PDB entry 6SVA | X-ray diffraction, 1.92 A resolution | chains A and B

# Chain A
Name: Hemoglobin subunit alpha
Source organism: Equus caballus
UniProt: P01958 (HBA_HORSE); residues 1-140 here correspond to UniProt positions 2-141 (UniProt number = residue number + 1)
Sequence (140 residues; row label = number of the first residue in the row):
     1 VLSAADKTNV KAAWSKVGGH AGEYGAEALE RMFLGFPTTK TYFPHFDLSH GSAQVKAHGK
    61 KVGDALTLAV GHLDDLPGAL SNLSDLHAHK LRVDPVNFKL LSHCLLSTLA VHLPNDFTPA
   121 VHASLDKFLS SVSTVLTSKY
Disordered / not traced: 1
Ion coordination: heme Fe near His-87 (its only coordinating residue here)
Small-molecule neighbours: heme (HEM): Met-32, Thr-39, Tyr-42, Phe-43, His-45, Phe-46, His-58, Lys-61, Val-62, Ala-65, Leu-66, Leu-83, Leu-86, His-87, Leu-91, Val-93, Asn-97, Phe-98, Leu-101, Val-132, Leu-136
Swiss-Prot annotation at these positions:
  - binding site (O2): His-58
  - binding site (heme b): His-87
  - modified residue: Ser-3 (Phosphoserine), Lys-7 (N6-succinyllysine), Thr-8 (Phosphothreonine), Lys-11 (N6-succinyllysine), Lys-16 (N6-acetyllysine), Tyr-24 (Phosphotyrosine), Lys-40 (N6-succinyllysine), Ser-49 (Phosphoserine), Ser-102 (Phosphoserine), Thr-108 (Phosphothreonine), Ser-124 (Phosphoserine), Ser-131 (Phosphoserine), Thr-134 (Phosphothreonine), Thr-137 (Phosphothreonine), Ser-138 (Phosphoserine)

# Chain B
Name: Hemoglobin subunit beta
Source organism: Equus caballus
UniProt: P02062 (HBB_HORSE); residue numbers follow UniProt; this construct covers 1-146
Sequence (146 residues; numbered 1 to 146; the number before each row is that of its first residue):
     1 VQLSGEEKAA VLALWDKVNE EEVGGEALGR LLVVYPWTQR FFDSFGDLSN PGAVMGNPKV
    61 KAHGKKVLHS FGEGVHHLDN LKGTFAALSE LHCDKLHVDP ENFRLLGNVL VVVLARHFGK
   121 DFTPELQASY QKVVAGVANA LAHKYH
Ion coordination: heme Fe near His-92 (its only coordinating residue here)
Small-molecule neighbours: heme (HEM): Leu-31, Thr-38, Phe-41, Phe-42, Phe-45, His-63, Lys-66, Val-67, Ser-70, Phe-71, Phe-85, Leu-88, Leu-91, His-92, Leu-96, Val-98, Asn-102, Phe-103, Leu-106, Leu-141
Swiss-Prot annotation at these positions:
  - binding site (heme b): His-63, His-92
  - modified residue: Val-1 (N-acetylvaline), Ser-44 (Phosphoserine), Lys-59 (N6-acetyllysine), Lys-82 (N6-acetyllysine), Cys-93 (S-nitrosocysteine), Lys-144 (N6-acetyllysine)

# Chain A / chain B interface
Pairs across the interface (33; chain A residue first):
  Arg-31(A) / Phe-122(B)  hydrogen bond (side chain-backbone)
  Arg-31(A) / Thr-123(B)
  Arg-31(A) / Pro-124(B)
  Arg-31(A) / Gln-127(B)  hydrogen bond
  Leu-34(A) / Pro-124(B)  hydrophobic
  Leu-34(A) / Glu-125(B)
  Leu-34(A) / Ala-128(B)
  Gly-35(A) / Ala-128(B)
  Phe-36(A) / Gln-131(B)
  His-103(A) / Asn-108(B)
  His-103(A) / Val-112(B)
  His-103(A) / Gln-127(B)
  His-103(A) / Gln-131(B)  hydrogen bond
  Ser-107(A) / Val-112(B)
  Ser-107(A) / Ala-115(B)
  Ser-107(A) / Gln-127(B)  hydrogen bond
  Ala-110(A) / Val-112(B)
  Ala-110(A) / Arg-116(B)
  Val-111(A) / Ala-115(B)  hydrophobic
  Val-111(A) / Gly-119(B)
  Val-111(A) / Lys-120(B)
  Pro-114(A) / Arg-116(B)  hydrogen bond (backbone-side chain)
  Phe-117(A) / Arg-30(B)  hydrogen bond (backbone-side chain)
  Phe-117(A) / Val-112(B)  hydrophobic
  Phe-117(A) / Arg-116(B)
  Thr-118(A) / Arg-30(B)  hydrogen bond (backbone-side chain)
  Pro-119(A) / Arg-30(B)
  Pro-119(A) / Met-55(B)  hydrophobic
  His-122(A) / Arg-30(B)  hydrogen bond
  His-122(A) / Val-34(B)
  Ala-123(A) / Val-34(B)  hydrophobic
  Asp-126(A) / Val-34(B)
  Asp-126(A) / Tyr-35(B)
Interface residues without a listed pair, chain A (18 interface residues in all): Glu-30, Cys-104, Leu-106
Interface residues without a listed pair, chain B (19 interface residues in all): Val-33, Val-111

# Overview
18 residues of chain A and 19 residues of chain B are in contact, with 8 hydrogen bonds. Polar pairs include
Arg-31(A)/Phe-122(B), Arg-31(A)/Gln-127(B) and His-103(A)/Gln-131(B). Bound to chain A: heme. Ligands of chain
B: heme.
Here chain A is Hemoglobin subunit alpha and chain B is Hemoglobin subunit beta, both from Equus caballus.
Entry 6SVA (Multicrystal structure of equine Haemoglobin at room temperature using a multilayer monochromator)
was determined by X-ray diffraction together with 8CIF from the same study.
